Entry 3NSP (X-ray diffraction, 2.90 A resolution); this record covers chains A and B.

== Chain A (and B) ==
Name: Retinoid X receptor, alpha
Source organism: Homo sapiens
Notes: fragment: ligand binding domain; chain B of this document is another copy of the same molecule, construct and numbering; everything in this record applies to it too
UniProtKB: Q2NL52 (Q2NL52_HUMAN); residues 223-462 here = UniProt positions 223-462
Amino-acid sequence (240 residues; numbered 223 to 462; the number before each row is that of its first residue):
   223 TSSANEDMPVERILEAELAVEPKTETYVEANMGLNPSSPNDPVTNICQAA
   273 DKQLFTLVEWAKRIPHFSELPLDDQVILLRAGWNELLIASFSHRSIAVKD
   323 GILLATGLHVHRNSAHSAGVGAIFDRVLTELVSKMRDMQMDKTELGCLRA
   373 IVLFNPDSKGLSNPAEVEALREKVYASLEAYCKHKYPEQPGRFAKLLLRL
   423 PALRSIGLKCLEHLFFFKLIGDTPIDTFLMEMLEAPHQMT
Unresolved in the structure: 223-262, 456-462 (chain B: 223-269, 327-329)
Reported in the primary citation:
  - self-association interface (contacts with another copy of this molecule): Phe-277, Lys-284, Val-298, Arg-302, Trp-305, Leu-436, Phe-438, Phe-439, Leu-451 to Leu-455

== Chain A / chain B interface ==
Residue-residue contacts (35; chain A residue first):
  Glu-352(A) / Asp-379(B)
  Lys-356(A) / Asp-379(B)  salt bridge
  Asp-379(A) / Lys-356(B)  salt bridge
  Asp-379(A) / Arg-421(B)  salt bridge
  Glu-390(A) / Lys-356(B)  salt bridge
  Glu-394(A) / Lys-417(B)  salt bridge
  Tyr-397(A) / Gly-413(B)
  Tyr-397(A) / Ala-416(B)  hydrophobic
  Tyr-397(A) / Lys-417(B)
  Tyr-397(A) / Leu-420(B)  hydrophobic
  Glu-401(A) / Glu-401(B)
  Lys-405(A) / Glu-401(B)  salt bridge
  Gly-413(A) / Glu-394(B)
  Gly-413(A) / Tyr-397(B)  hydrogen bond (backbone-side chain)
  Phe-415(A) / Ala-416(B)  hydrophobic
  Ala-416(A) / Tyr-397(B)  hydrophobic
  Ala-416(A) / Leu-419(B)  hydrophobic
  Lys-417(A) / Glu-390(B)
  Lys-417(A) / Tyr-397(B)
  Leu-419(A) / Ala-416(B)  hydrophobic
  Leu-419(A) / Leu-419(B)  hydrophobic
  Leu-420(A) / Arg-393(B)
  Leu-420(A) / Tyr-397(B)  hydrophobic
  Leu-420(A) / Leu-422(B)  hydrophobic
  Arg-421(A) / Asp-379(B)  salt bridge
  Leu-422(A) / Leu-420(B)  hydrophobic
  Pro-423(A) / Leu-422(B)  hydrophobic
  Pro-423(A) / Arg-426(B)
  Ala-424(A) / Arg-426(B)
  Arg-426(A) / Pro-423(B)  hydrogen bond (side chain-backbone)
  Arg-426(A) / Ala-424(B)
  Arg-426(A) / Ser-427(B)  hydrogen bond
  Ser-427(A) / Arg-426(B)  hydrogen bond
  Ser-427(A) / Leu-430(B)
  Leu-430(A) / Ser-427(B)
Also at the interface, not in a pair above, chain A (24 interface residues in all): Arg-348, Ile-373, Arg-393
Also at the interface, not in a pair above, chain B (26 interface residues in all): Arg-348, Glu-352, Ile-373, Pro-378, Lys-381, Lys-405, Phe-415

== Overview ==
The interface between chain A and chain B involves 24 residues on one side and 26 on the other; the contacts
include 4 hydrogen bonds and 7 salt bridges. Polar contacts include Lys-356(A)/Asp-379(B),
Asp-379(A)/Arg-421(B) and Glu-390(A)/Lys-356(B). The paper reports a self-association interface involving
Phe-277(A), Lys-284(A) and Val-298(A) among others.
Chain A and chain B are both Retinoid X receptor, alpha (Homo sapiens); the structure, Crystal structure of
tetrameric RXRalpha-LBD, was determined by X-ray diffraction together with 3NSQ from the same study.
